PDB entry 9GC3 | electron microscopy, 2.46 A resolution | chains A and D of the 5 polymer chains in the assembly

== Chain A ==
Molecule: Transcription factor tau 138 kDa subunit
From: Saccharomyces cerevisiae
UniProtKB: P34111 (TFC3_YEAST); numbering as in UniProt (aligned over 1-1160)
Chain sequence (1201 residues; numbered 1 to 1201; the number before each row is that of its first residue):
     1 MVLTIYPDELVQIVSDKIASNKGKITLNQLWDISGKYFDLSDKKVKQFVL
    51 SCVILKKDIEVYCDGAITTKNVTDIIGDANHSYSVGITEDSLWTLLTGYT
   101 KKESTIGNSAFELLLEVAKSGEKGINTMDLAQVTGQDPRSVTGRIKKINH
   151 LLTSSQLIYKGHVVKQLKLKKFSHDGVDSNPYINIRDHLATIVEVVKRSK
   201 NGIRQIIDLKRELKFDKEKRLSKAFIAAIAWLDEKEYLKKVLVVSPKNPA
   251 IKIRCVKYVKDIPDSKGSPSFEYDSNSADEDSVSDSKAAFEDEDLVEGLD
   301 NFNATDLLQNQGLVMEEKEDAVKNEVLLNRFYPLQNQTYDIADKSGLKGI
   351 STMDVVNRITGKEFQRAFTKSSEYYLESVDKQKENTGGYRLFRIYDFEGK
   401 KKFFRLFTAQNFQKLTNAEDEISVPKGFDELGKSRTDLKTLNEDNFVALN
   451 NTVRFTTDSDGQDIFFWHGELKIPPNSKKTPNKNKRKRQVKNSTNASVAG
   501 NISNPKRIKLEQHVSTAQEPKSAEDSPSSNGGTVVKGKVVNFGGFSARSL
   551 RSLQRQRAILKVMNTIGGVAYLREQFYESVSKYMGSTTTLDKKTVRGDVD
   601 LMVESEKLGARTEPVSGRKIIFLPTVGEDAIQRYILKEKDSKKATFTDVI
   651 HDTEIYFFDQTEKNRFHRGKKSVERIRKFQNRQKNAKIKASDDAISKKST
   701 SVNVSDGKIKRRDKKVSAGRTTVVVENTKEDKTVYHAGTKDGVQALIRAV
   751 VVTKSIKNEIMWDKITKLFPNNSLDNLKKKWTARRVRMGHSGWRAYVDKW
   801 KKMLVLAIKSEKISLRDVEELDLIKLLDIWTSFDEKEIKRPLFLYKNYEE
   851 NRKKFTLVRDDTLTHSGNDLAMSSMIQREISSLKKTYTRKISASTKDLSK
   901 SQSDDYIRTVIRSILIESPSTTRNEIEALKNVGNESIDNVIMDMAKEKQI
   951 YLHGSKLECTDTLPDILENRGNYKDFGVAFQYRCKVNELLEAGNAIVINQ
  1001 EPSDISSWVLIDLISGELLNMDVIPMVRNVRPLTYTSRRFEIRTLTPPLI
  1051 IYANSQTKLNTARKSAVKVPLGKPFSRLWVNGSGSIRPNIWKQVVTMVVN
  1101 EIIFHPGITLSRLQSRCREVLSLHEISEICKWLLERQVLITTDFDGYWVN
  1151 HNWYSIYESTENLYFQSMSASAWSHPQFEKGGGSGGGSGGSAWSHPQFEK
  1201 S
Disordered / not traced: 263-321, 478-537, 669-1201
Differences from the reference sequence: expression tag (1161-1201)
Swiss-Prot annotation at these positions:
  - modified residue: Ser546 (Phosphoserine)
  - mutagenesis: Gly349 (G349E: In TSV115; thermosensitive. Level of TFIIIC and its affinity for tDNA reduced ...)
What the authors report for this chain:
  - binding site for the 40-nt DNA strand (chain D): Arg139, His162, Lys400, Lys593
  - binding site for the 40-nt DNA strand: Arg139, Ser140, Lys223, Arg366, Lys370, Lys400, Asp591

== Chain D ==
Molecule: 40-nt DNA strand
From: Saccharomyces cerevisiae
Sequence (40 nucleotides; numbered 46 to 85; the number before each row is that of its first residue):
    46 GCCGATGAAACCCTGGTTCGATTCTAGGAGATGGCATTTT

== How chain A and chain D interact ==
Pairs across the interface (43; chain A residue first):
  Thr127(A) with DT62(D), phosphate contact
  Met128(A) with DG61(D), sugar contact
  Pro138(A) with DT62(D), base contact; DT63(D), base contact
  Arg139(A) with DT62(D), base contact; DT63(D), base contact; DC64(D), hydrogen bond to the base
  Thr142(A) with DT62(D), phosphate contact; DT63(D), phosphate contact
  Lys146(A) with DC64(D), salt bridge to the phosphate
  His162(A) with DG60(D), hydrogen bond to the sugar; DG61(D), sugar contact
  Val164(A) with DT62(D), phosphate contact
  Lys210(A) with DA54(D), salt bridge to the phosphate
  Lys223(A) with DA55(D), base contact
  Ile226(A) with DA54(D), phosphate contact; DA55(D), phosphate contact
  Lys240(A) with DA55(D), salt bridge to the phosphate
  Thr352(A) with DT67(D), hydrogen bond to the phosphate
  Met353(A) with DA66(D), sugar contact; DT67(D), phosphate contact
  Gln365(A) with DA66(D), phosphate contact
  Tyr395(A) with DT67(D), phosphate contact; DT68(D), hydrogen bond to the phosphate
  Lys400(A) with DT63(D), hydrogen bond to the base; DC64(D), hydrogen bond to the sugar
  Lys401(A) with DG65(D), sugar contact; DA66(D), salt bridge to the phosphate
  Lys402(A) with DA66(D), sugar contact; DT67(D), sugar contact
  Phe403(A) with DT67(D), phosphate contact
  Phe404(A) with DT67(D), hydrogen bond to the phosphate; DT68(D), phosphate contact
  Glu574(A) with DC57(D), phosphate contact
  Lys592(A) with DC58(D), phosphate contact; DT59(D), salt bridge to the phosphate
  Lys593(A) with DG60(D), base contact; DG61(D), hydrogen bond to the base
  Arg618(A) with DC57(D), sugar contact; DC58(D), salt bridge to the phosphate
  Lys643(A) with DC56(D), sugar contact; DC57(D), salt bridge to the phosphate
  Ala644(A) with DA55(D), sugar contact
Other interface residues (no listed pair), chain A (31 interface residues in all): Val163, Thr369, Lys370, Glu373
Other interface residues (no listed pair), chain D (16 interface residues in all): DC69

== Summary ==
31 residues of chain A face 16 of chain D across their interface; the contacts include 8 hydrogen bonds and 7
salt bridges. Polar contacts include Arg139(A)-DC64(D), Lys400(A)-DT63(D) and Lys593(A)-DG61(D). From the
paper: a binding site for the 40-nt DNA strand at Arg139(A), Ser140(A) and Lys223(A) among others; a binding
site for the 40-nt DNA strand (chain D) at Arg139(A), His162(A) and Lys400(A) among others.
Here chain A is Transcription factor tau 138 kDa subunit and chain D is a 40-nt DNA strand, both from
Saccharomyces cerevisiae. Entry 9GC3 (yeast TFIIIC TauB subcomplex bound to a tRNA gene) was determined by
electron microscopy, deposited together with 9GCK.
